PDB entry 5O60 | electron microscopy, 3.18 A resolution | chains A and N of the 35 polymer chains in the assembly

== Chain A ==
Molecule: 23S rRNA
From: Mycobacterium smegmatis str. MC2 155
Sequence (3120 nucleotides; row label = number of the first residue in the row):
     1 UAAGUGUUUAAGGGCGCAUGGUGGAUGCCUUGGCACUGGGAGCCGAUGAA
    51 GGACGUAGGAGGCUGCGAUAAGCCUCGGGGAGCUGUCAACCGAGCGUUGA
   101 UCCGAGGAUGUCCGAAUGGGGAAACCCGGCACGAGUGAUGUCGUGUCACC
   151 AGGCGCUGAAUAUAUAGGCGUCUGGGGGGAACGCGGGGAAGUGAAACAUC
   201 UCAGUACCCGUAGGAAGAGAAAACAAAAUGUGAUUCCGUGAGUAGUGGCG
   251 AGCGAAAGCGGAGGAUGGCUAAACCGUAUGCAUGUGAUACCGGGUAGGGG
   301 UUGUGUGUGCGGGGUUGUGGGACCUAUCUUUCCGGCUCUACCUGGCUGGA
   351 GGGCAGUGAGAAAAUGUUGUGGUUAGCGGAAAUGGCUUGGGAUGGCCUGC
   401 CGUAGACGGUGAGAGCCCGGUACGUGAAAACCCGACGUCUGUCUUGAUGG
   451 UGUUCCCGAGUAGCAGCGGGCCCGUGGAAUCUGCUGUGAAUCUGCCGGGA
   501 CCACCCGGUAAGCCUGAAUACUUCCCAGUGACCGAUAGCGGAUUAGUACC
   551 GUGAGGGAAUGGUGAAAAGUACCCCGGGAGGGGAGUGAAAGAGUACCUGA
   601 AACCGUGCGCUUACAAUCCGUCAGAGCCCUCGACGUGUCGUGGGGUGAUG
   651 GCGUGCCUUUUGAAGAAUGAGCCUGCGAGUCAGGGACAUGUCGCGAGGUU
   701 AACCCGGGUGGGGUAGCCGCAGCGAAAGCGAGUCUGAAUAGGGCGUAUCC
   751 ACACAAGAGUGUGUGGUGUAGUGGUGUGUUCUGGACCCGAAGCGGAGUGA
   801 UCUACCCAUGGCCAGGGUGAAGCGCGGGUAAGACCGCGUGGAGGCCCGAA
   851 CCCACUUAGGUUGAAGACUGAGGGGAUGAGCUGUGGGUAGGGGUGAAAGG
   901 CCAAUCAAACUCCGUGAUAGCUGGUUCUCCCCGAAAUGCAUUUAGGUGCA
   951 GCGUCGCAUGUUUCUUGCCGGAGGUAGAGCUACUGGAUGGCCGAUGGGCC
  1001 CCACAGGGUUACUGACGUCAGCCAAACUCCGAAUGCCGGUAAGUCCAAGA
  1051 GUGCGGCAGUGAGACGGCGGGGGAUAAGCUCCGUGCGUCGAGAGGGAAAC
  1101 AGCCCAGAUCGCCGGCUAAGGCCCCUAAGCGUGUGCUAAGUGGAAAAGGA
  1151 UGUGCAGUCGCGAAGACAACCAGGAGGUUGGCUUAGAAGCAGCCACCCUU
  1201 GAAAGAGUGCGUAAUAGCUCACUGGUCAAGUGAUUGUGCGCCGAUAAUGU
  1251 AGCGGGGCUCAAGCACACCGCCGAAGCCGCGGCAGCCAACGUGUUGGCUG
  1301 GGUAGGGGAGCGUCCUGCAUCCGGUGAAGCCGCCGAGUGAUCGAGUGGUG
  1351 GAGGGUGUGGGAGUGAGAAUGCAGGCAUGAGUAGCGAUUAGGCAAGUGAG
  1401 AACCUUGCCCGCCGAAAGACCAAGGGUUCCUGGGCCAGGCCAGUCCGCCC
  1451 AGGGUGAGUCGGGACCUAAGGCGAGGCCGACAGGCGUAGUCGAUGGACAA
  1501 CGGGUUGAUAUUCCCGUACCCGUGUAUGUGCGUCCAUGAUGAAUCAGCGG
  1551 UACUAACCAUCCAAAACCACCGUGACCGCACCUUUCGGGGUGUGGCGUUG
  1601 GUGGGGCUGCAUGGGACCUUCGUUGGUAGUAGUCAAGCGAUGGGGUGACG
  1651 CAGGAAGGUAGCCGUACCGGUCAGUGGUAAUACCGGGGUAAGCCUGUAGG
  1701 GAGUCAGAUAGGUAAAUCCGUCUGGCAUAUAUCCUGAGAGGUGAUGCAUA
  1751 GCCGAGUGAGGCGAAUUCGGUGAUCCUAUGCUGCCGAGAAAAGCCUCUAG
  1801 CGAGGACAUACACGGCCCGUACCCCAAACCAACACAGGUGGUCAGGUAGA
  1851 GAAUACUAAGGCGUACGAGUGAACUAUGGUUAAGGAACUCGGCAAAAUGC
  1901 CCCCGUAACUUCGGGAGAAGGGGGACCCACAUGGCGUGUAAGCCUUUACG
  1951 GCCCAAGCGUGAGUGGGUGGCACAAACCAGUGAGAAGCGACUGUUUACUA
  2001 AAAACACAGGUCCGUGCGAAGUCGCAAGACGAUGUAUACGGACUGACGCC
  2051 UGCCCGGUGCUGGAAGGUUAAGAGGACCCGUUAACUCCCUUUGGGGGUGA
  2101 AGCGGAGAAUUUAAGCCCCAGUAAACGGCGGUGGUAACUAUAACCAUCCU
  2151 AAGGUAGCGAAAUUCCUUGUCGGGUAAGUUCCGACCUGCACGAAUGGCGU
  2201 AACGACUUCUCAACUGUCUCAACCAUAGACUCGGCGAAAUUGCACUACGA
  2251 GUAAAGAUGCUCGUUACGCGCGGCAGGACGAAAAGACCCCGGGACCUUCA
  2301 CUACAACUUGGUAUUGGUGCUCGAUACGGUUUGUGUAGGAUAGGUGGGAG
  2351 ACUGUGAAGCUCACACGCCAGUGUGGGUGGAGUCGUUGUUGAAAUACCAC
  2401 UCUGAUCGUAUUGGGCCUCUAACCUCGGACCGUAUAUCCGGUUCAGGGAC
  2451 AGUGCCUGGUGGGUAGUUUAACUGGGGCGGUUGCCUCCUAAAAUGUAACG
  2501 GAGGCGCCCAAAGGUUCCCUCAACCUGGACGGCAAUCAGGUGUUGAGUGU
  2551 AAGUGCACAAGGGAGCUUGACUGCGAGACGGACAUGUCGAGCAGGGACGA
  2601 AAGUCGGGACUAGUGAUCCGGCACCUCUGAGUGGAAGGGGUGUCGCUCAA
  2651 CGGAUAAAAGGUACCCCGGGGAUAACAGGCUGAUCUUCCCCAAGAGUCCA
  2701 UAUCGACGGGAUGGUUUGGCACCUCGAUGUCGGCUCGUCGCAUCCUGGGG
  2751 CUGGAGCAGGUCCCAAGGGUUGGGCUGUUCGCCCAUUAAAGCGGCACGCG
  2801 AGCUGGGUUUAGAACGUCGUGAGACAGUUCGGUCUCUAUCCGCCGCGCGC
  2851 GUCAGAAGCUUGAGGAAACCUGUCCCUAGUACGAGAGGACCGGGACGGAC
  2901 GAACCUCUGGUAUACCAGUUGUCCCACCAGGGGCACGGCUGGAUAGCCAC
  2951 GUUCGGACAGGAUAACCGCUGAAAGCAUCUAAGCGGGAAACCUCUUCCAA
  3001 GACCAGGCUUCUCACCCUCUAGGAGGGAUAAGGCCCCCCGCAGACCACGG
  3051 GAUUGAUAGACCAGACCUGGAAGCCUAGUAAUAGGUGCAGGGAACUGGCA
  3101 CUAACCGGCCGAAAACUUAC
Unresolved in the structure: 1
Ion coordination: Mg2+ site 1: U7, A3024; Mg2+ site 2 near G13 (its only coordinating residue here); Mg2+ site 3: C28, G1354; Mg2+ site 4: C43, G214; Mg2+ site 5 near U69 (its only coordinating residue here); Mg2+ site 6 near U117 (its only coordinating residue here); Mg2+ site 7: A159, U163; Mg2+ site 8 near U171 (its only coordinating residue here); Mg2+ site 9: G191, U2467; Mg2+ site 10: A196, C197; Mg2+ site 11 near G204 (its only coordinating residue here); Mg2+ site 12 near G217 (its only coordinating residue here); 242 more Mg2+ sites not listed
Ligand contacts: phenylalanine (PHE): A2286, C2287, U2809

== Chain N ==
Molecule: 50S ribosomal protein L16
From: Mycobacterium smegmatis str. MC2 155
UniProt: A0QSD8 (RL16_MYCS2); numbering as in UniProt (aligned over 1-138)
Sequence (138 residues; row label = number of the first residue in the row):
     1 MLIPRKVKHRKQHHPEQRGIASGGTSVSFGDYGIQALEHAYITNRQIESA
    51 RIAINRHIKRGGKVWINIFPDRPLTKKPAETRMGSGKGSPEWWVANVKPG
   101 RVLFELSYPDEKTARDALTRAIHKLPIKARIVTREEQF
Unresolved in the structure: 137-138
Ion coordination: Mg2+: Ile122, Leu125, Ile127

== How chain A and chain N interact ==
Pairs across the interface (91; chain A residue first):
  A976(A) - Arg18(N)  hydrogen bond to the phosphate
  G977(A) - Glu16(N)  phosphate contact
  G977(A) - Arg18(N)  salt bridge to the phosphate
  A978(A) - Ser22(N)  hydrogen bond to the phosphate
  U984(A) - Lys8(N)  hydrogen bond to the base
  G986(A) - Pro4(N)  sugar contact
  G986(A) - Arg5(N)  salt bridge to the phosphate
  G986(A) - Lys6(N)  salt bridge to the phosphate
  G986(A) - Asp71(N)  sugar contact
  A987(A) - Pro4(N)  phosphate contact
  A987(A) - Arg5(N)  salt bridge to the phosphate
  A987(A) - Phe69(N)  sugar contact
  U988(A) - Ile66(N)  sugar contact
  G989(A) - Lys63(N)  phosphate contact
  G989(A) - Trp65(N)  hydrogen bond to the sugar
  G990(A) - Lys63(N)  salt bridge to the phosphate
  G1021(A) - Ser28(N)  sugar contact
  C1022(A) - Gly23(N)  phosphate contact
  C1022(A) - Gly24(N)  hydrogen bond to the phosphate
  C1022(A) - Arg101(N)  hydrogen bond to the sugar
  C1023(A) - Asp71(N)  sugar contact
  A1024(A) - Arg72(N)  sugar contact
  A1025(A) - Lys11(N)  hydrogen bond to the base
  A1025(A) - Gln12(N)  base contact
  A1025(A) - His13(N)  stacking on the base
  A1026(A) - His9(N)  stacking on the base
  A1026(A) - Lys11(N)  hydrogen bond to the base
  C1027(A) - Lys8(N)  salt bridge to the phosphate
  C1027(A) - His9(N)  salt bridge to the phosphate
  G1071(A) - His13(N)  phosphate contact
  G1072(A) - His13(N)  phosphate contact
  G1072(A) - Lys87(N)  salt bridge to the phosphate
  G1073(A) - Lys77(N)  sugar contact
  G1073(A) - Met83(N)  sugar contact
  G1073(A) - Lys87(N)  salt bridge to the phosphate
  G1073(A) - Gly88(N)  hydrogen bond to the phosphate
  A1074(A) - Thr75(N)  phosphate contact
  A1074(A) - Lys76(N)  phosphate contact
  A1074(A) - Lys77(N)  hydrogen bond to the phosphate
  U1075(A) - His14(N)  base contact
  U1075(A) - Pro15(N)  base contact
  U1075(A) - Glu16(N)  base contact
  U1075(A) - Gln17(N)  hydrogen bond to the base
  U1075(A) - Tyr41(N)  hydrogen bond to the base
  U1075(A) - Leu74(N)  phosphate contact
  A1076(A) - Met83(N)  base contact
  A1147(A) - Lys128(N)  salt bridge to the phosphate
  G1148(A) - His123(N)  sugar contact
  G1148(A) - Lys128(N)  salt bridge to the phosphate
  C1194(A) - Arg60(N)  salt bridge to the phosphate
  A1195(A) - Arg60(N)  salt bridge to the phosphate
  G2474(A) - Met83(N)  base contact
  G2474(A) - Gly84(N)  base contact
  G2475(A) - Arg82(N)  salt bridge to the phosphate
  U2489(A) - His13(N)  sugar contact
  C2499(A) - Gly84(N)  sugar contact
  C2499(A) - Ser85(N)  hydrogen bond to the sugar
  C2499(A) - Gly86(N)  hydrogen bond to the phosphate
  G2500(A) - Gly84(N)  phosphate contact
  G2500(A) - Ser85(N)  phosphate contact
  G2500(A) - Gly86(N)  hydrogen bond to the phosphate
  G2500(A) - Lys87(N)  hydrogen bond to the phosphate
  G2501(A) - Lys11(N)  sugar contact
  G2501(A) - Gly86(N)  phosphate contact
  G2501(A) - Lys87(N)  hydrogen bond to the phosphate
  A2502(A) - Arg10(N)  salt bridge to the phosphate
  A2502(A) - Lys11(N)  salt bridge to the phosphate
  C2691(A) - His123(N)  sugar contact
  C2691(A) - Lys124(N)  hydrogen bond to the base
  A2692(A) - Arg120(N)  sugar contact
  A2693(A) - Arg56(N)  sugar contact
  A2693(A) - Arg120(N)  salt bridge to the phosphate
  A2706(A) - Lys124(N)  base contact
  C2707(A) - Ser49(N)  hydrogen bond to the base
  C2707(A) - Lys124(N)  hydrogen bond to the base
  G2708(A) - Arg45(N)  salt bridge to the phosphate
  G2708(A) - Gln46(N)  phosphate contact
  G2708(A) - Ser49(N)  sugar contact
  G2708(A) - His123(N)  hydrogen bond to the base
  G2708(A) - Lys124(N)  hydrogen bond to the sugar
  G2709(A) - Gln46(N)  hydrogen bond to the phosphate
  G2709(A) - Lys124(N)  sugar contact
  G2709(A) - Leu125(N)  sugar contact
  G2709(A) - Pro126(N)  phosphate contact
  U2717(A) - Glu80(N)  hydrogen bond to the sugar
  G2718(A) - Glu80(N)  phosphate contact
  G2719(A) - Thr81(N)  sugar contact
  G2719(A) - Arg82(N)  salt bridge to the phosphate
  G2719(A) - Met83(N)  phosphate contact
  C2720(A) - Arg82(N)  salt bridge to the phosphate
  C2720(A) - Met83(N)  hydrogen bond to the phosphate
Interface residues without a listed pair, chain A (53 interface residues in all): G985, A1020, A1077, G1149, A2683, C2690, G2694, G2710, A2721
Interface residues without a listed pair, chain N (54 interface residues in all): Ile20, Phe29, Trp92, Ile127

== In short ==
53 residues of chain A and 54 residues of chain N are in contact; the contacts include 25 hydrogen bonds, 20
salt bridges and 2 aromatic stacking contacts. Among the polar pairs are U984(A)-Lys8(N), A1025(A)-Lys11(N)
and A1026(A)-Lys11(N). Ligands of chain A: phenylalanine.
Here chain A is 23S rRNA and chain N is 50S ribosomal protein L16, both from Mycobacterium smegmatis str. MC2
155. Entry 5O60 (Structure of the 50S large ribosomal subunit from Mycobacterium smegmatis) was determined by
electron microscopy together with 5O5J and 5O61 from the same study.
